8F60 - chains B and C of the 3 polymer chains in the assembly; structure by X-ray diffraction, 1.64 A resolution.

[Chain B]
Protein: r23C8 Fab light chain
Organism: Oryctolagus cuniculus
Notes: antibody fragment or engineered binder
Chain sequence (218 residues; numbered 1 to 218; the number before each row is that of its first residue):
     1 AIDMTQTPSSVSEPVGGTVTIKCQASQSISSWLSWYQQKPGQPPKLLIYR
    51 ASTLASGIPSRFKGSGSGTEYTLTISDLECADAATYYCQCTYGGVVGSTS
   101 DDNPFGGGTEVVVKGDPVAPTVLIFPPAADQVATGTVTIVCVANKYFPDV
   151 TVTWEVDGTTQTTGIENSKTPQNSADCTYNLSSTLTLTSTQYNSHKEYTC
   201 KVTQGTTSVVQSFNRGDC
Not modelled in the structure: 1
Disulfides: C23-C88, C80-C177, C141-C200

[Chain C]
Protein: B- and T-lymphocyte attenuator
Organism: Homo sapiens
UniProtKB: Q7Z6A9 (BTLA_HUMAN); residue numbers follow UniProt; this construct covers 31-150
Chain sequence (126 residues; numbered 31 to 156; the number before each row is that of its first residue):
    31 KESCDVQLYIKRQSEHHILAGDPFELECPVKYCANRPHVTWCKLNGTTCV
    81 KLEDRQTSWKEEKNISFFILHFEPVLPNDNGSYRCSANFQSNLIESHSTT
   131 LYVTDVKSASERPSKDEMASEFIDGR
Not modelled in the structure: 31-33, 140-156
Differences from the reference sequence: engineered mutation H47 (Ser in Q7Z6A9); expression tag (151-156)
Disulfides: C34-C63, C58-C115, C72-C79
Covalently attached groups: N-acetylglucosamine (NAG) linked to N110

[How chain B and chain C interact]
Residue-residue contacts - 19 pairs, chain B then chain C:
  W32(B) - I48(C)
  W32(B) - L49(C)
  W32(B) - T134(C)
  Y49(B) - F54(C)
  R50(B) - H47(C)  hydrogen bond (side chain-backbone)
  G93(B) - K137(C)  hydrogen bond (backbone-side chain)
  G94(B) - L49(C)
  G94(B) - V136(C)
  G94(B) - K137(C)  hydrogen bond (backbone-backbone)
  V95(B) - L49(C)  hydrophobic
  V95(B) - T134(C)
  V95(B) - K137(C)
  V96(B) - D135(C)  hydrogen bond (backbone-backbone)
  V96(B) - V136(C)
  V96(B) - K137(C)
  G97(B) - K137(C)
  S98(B) - K137(C)  hydrogen bond
  S100(B) - K137(C)  hydrogen bond (backbone-side chain)
  D101(B) - K137(C)  salt bridge
Other interface residues (no listed pair), chain B (13 interface residues in all): T53, S56
Other interface residues (no listed pair), chain C (10 interface residues in all): H46, E55

[In short]
13 residues of chain B and 10 residues of chain C are in contact, with 6 hydrogen bonds and 1 salt bridge.
Among the polar pairs are D101(B)-K137(C), R50(B)-H47(C) and G93(B)-K137(C). N-acetylglucosamine is covalently
linked to N110(C).
Here chain B is r23C8 Fab light chain (Oryctolagus cuniculus) and chain C is B- and T-lymphocyte attenuator
(Homo sapiens). Entry 8F60 (anti-BTLA monoclonal antibody r23C8 in complex with BTLA) was determined by X-ray
diffraction.
